PDB entry 1KU6 | X-ray diffraction, 2.50 A resolution | chains A and B

[Chain A]
Molecule: Acetylcholinesterase
Organism: Mus musculus
UniProt: P21836 (ACES_MOUSE); residues 1-549 here correspond to UniProt positions 32-580 (UniProt number = residue number + 31)
Chain sequence (549 residues; numbered 1 to 549; the number before each row is that of its first residue):
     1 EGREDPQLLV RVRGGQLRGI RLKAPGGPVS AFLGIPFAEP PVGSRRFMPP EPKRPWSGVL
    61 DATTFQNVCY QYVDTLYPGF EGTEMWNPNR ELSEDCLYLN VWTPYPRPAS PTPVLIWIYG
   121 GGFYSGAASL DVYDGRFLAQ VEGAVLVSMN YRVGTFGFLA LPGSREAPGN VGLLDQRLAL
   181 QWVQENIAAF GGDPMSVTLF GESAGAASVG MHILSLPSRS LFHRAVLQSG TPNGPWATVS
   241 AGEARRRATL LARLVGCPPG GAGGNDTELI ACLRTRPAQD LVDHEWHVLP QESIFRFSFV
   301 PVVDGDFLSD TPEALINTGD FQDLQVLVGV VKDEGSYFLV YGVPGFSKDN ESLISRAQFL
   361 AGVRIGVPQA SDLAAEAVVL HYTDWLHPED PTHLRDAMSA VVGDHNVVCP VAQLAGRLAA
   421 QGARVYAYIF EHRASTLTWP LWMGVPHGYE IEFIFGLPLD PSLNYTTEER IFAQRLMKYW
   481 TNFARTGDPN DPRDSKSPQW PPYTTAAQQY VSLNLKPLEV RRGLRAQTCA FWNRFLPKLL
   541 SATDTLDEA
Unresolved in the structure: 1-2, 259-262, 542-549
Disulfides: Cys-69/Cys-96, Cys-257/Cys-272, Cys-409/Cys-529
Glycans and other covalent adducts: N-acetylglucosamine (NAG) linked to Asn-350
UniProt features mapped onto this chain:
  - active site: Ser-203 (Acyl-ester intermediate), Glu-334 (Charge relay system), His-447 (Charge relay system)
  - glycosylation (N-linked (GlcNAc...) asparagine): Asn-265, Asn-350, Asn-464
What the authors report for this chain:
  - catalytic residues: Ser-203, Glu-334 (citing earlier work)

[Chain B]
Molecule: Fasciculin 2
Organism: Dendroaspis angusticeps
UniProt: P01403 (TXF7_DENAN); residues 1-61 here = UniProt positions 1-61
Chain sequence (61 residues; numbered 1 to 61; the number before each row is that of its first residue):
     1 TMCYSHTTTS RAILTNCGEN SCYRKSRRHP PKMVLGRGCG CPPGDDNLEV KCCTSPDKCN
    61 Y
Disulfides: Cys-3/Cys-22, Cys-17/Cys-39, Cys-41/Cys-52, Cys-53/Cys-59

[Chain A / chain B interface]
Contacting residue pairs - 47 pairs, chain A then chain B:
  Tyr-70(A) with Thr-9(B)
  Gln-71(A) with Thr-9(B)
  Tyr-72(A) with Thr-8(B); Met-33(B); Val-34(B), hydrogen bond (side chain-backbone)
  Val-73(A) with Thr-8(B), hydrogen bond (backbone-backbone); Thr-9(B); Ser-10(B)
  Thr-75(A) with His-6(B), hydrogen bond; Ser-10(B); Val-34(B); Arg-37(B), hydrogen bond (backbone-side chain)
  Leu-76(A) with Arg-24(B); Val-34(B), hydrophobic; Arg-37(B), hydrogen bond (backbone-side chain)
  Tyr-77(A) with Tyr-61(B)
  Pro-78(A) with Tyr-4(B), hydrophobic; Ala-12(B), hydrophobic; Arg-37(B); Tyr-61(B)
  Glu-84(A) with Arg-11(B), hydrogen bond (backbone-side chain)
  Asn-87(A) with Arg-11(B)
  Pro-88(A) with Arg-11(B), hydrogen bond (backbone-side chain)
  Leu-92(A) with Thr-9(B)
  Gln-279(A) with Thr-7(B); Thr-8(B); Thr-9(B), hydrogen bond
  Val-282(A) with Thr-8(B)
  Asp-283(A) with Thr-8(B), hydrogen bond
  Trp-286(A) with Arg-27(B), hydrogen bond (backbone-side chain); Pro-31(B), hydrophobic; Met-33(B), hydrophobic
  His-287(A) with Arg-27(B); Leu-35(B); Leu-48(B)
  Leu-289(A) with Pro-31(B)
  Glu-292(A) with His-29(B), salt bridge; Pro-30(B)
  Ser-293(A) with Pro-30(B), hydrogen bond (backbone-backbone); Pro-31(B)
  Tyr-341(A) with Pro-31(B); Lys-32(B), hydrogen bond (backbone-backbone); Met-33(B), hydrophobic
  Gly-342(A) with Pro-30(B)
  Lys-348(A) with Tyr-61(B), hydrogen bond
  Asp-349(A) with Tyr-61(B)
  Ile-365(A) with Pro-30(B), hydrophobic
Other interface residues (no listed pair), chain A (28 interface residues in all): Asp-74, Asn-89, Gln-291
Other interface residues (no listed pair), chain B (21 interface residues in all): Asn-47
From the paper, about this interface:
  - residue pairs: Glu-292(A)/Pro-30(B) (hydrophobic contact)

[Summary]
The interface between chain A and chain B involves 28 residues on one side and 21 on the other; the contacts
include 13 hydrogen bonds and 1 salt bridge. Polar contacts include Glu-292(A)/His-29(B), Tyr-72(A)/Val-34(B)
and Thr-75(A)/His-6(B). The paper describes a hydrophobic contact between Glu-292(A) and Pro-30(B). From the
paper: catalytic residues Ser-203(A) and Glu-334(A).
Here chain A is Acetylcholinesterase (Mus musculus) and chain B is Fasciculin 2 (Dendroaspis angusticeps).
Entry 1KU6 (Fasciculin 2-Mouse Acetylcholinesterase Complex) was determined by X-ray diffraction (same
publication as 1J06, 1J07, 1N5M and 1N5R).
